Entry 8S7O (electron microscopy, 2.80 A resolution); this record covers chains A and C of the 6 polymer chains in the assembly.

Chain A (and C):
Molecule: DNA gyrase subunit A
Organism: Mycobacterium tuberculosis
Notes: EC 5.6.2.2; chain C of this document is another copy of the same molecule, construct and numbering; everything in this record applies to it too
UniProt: P9WG47 (GYRA_MYCTU); numbering as in UniProt (aligned over 2-838)
Amino-acid sequence (837 residues; row label = number of the first residue in the row):
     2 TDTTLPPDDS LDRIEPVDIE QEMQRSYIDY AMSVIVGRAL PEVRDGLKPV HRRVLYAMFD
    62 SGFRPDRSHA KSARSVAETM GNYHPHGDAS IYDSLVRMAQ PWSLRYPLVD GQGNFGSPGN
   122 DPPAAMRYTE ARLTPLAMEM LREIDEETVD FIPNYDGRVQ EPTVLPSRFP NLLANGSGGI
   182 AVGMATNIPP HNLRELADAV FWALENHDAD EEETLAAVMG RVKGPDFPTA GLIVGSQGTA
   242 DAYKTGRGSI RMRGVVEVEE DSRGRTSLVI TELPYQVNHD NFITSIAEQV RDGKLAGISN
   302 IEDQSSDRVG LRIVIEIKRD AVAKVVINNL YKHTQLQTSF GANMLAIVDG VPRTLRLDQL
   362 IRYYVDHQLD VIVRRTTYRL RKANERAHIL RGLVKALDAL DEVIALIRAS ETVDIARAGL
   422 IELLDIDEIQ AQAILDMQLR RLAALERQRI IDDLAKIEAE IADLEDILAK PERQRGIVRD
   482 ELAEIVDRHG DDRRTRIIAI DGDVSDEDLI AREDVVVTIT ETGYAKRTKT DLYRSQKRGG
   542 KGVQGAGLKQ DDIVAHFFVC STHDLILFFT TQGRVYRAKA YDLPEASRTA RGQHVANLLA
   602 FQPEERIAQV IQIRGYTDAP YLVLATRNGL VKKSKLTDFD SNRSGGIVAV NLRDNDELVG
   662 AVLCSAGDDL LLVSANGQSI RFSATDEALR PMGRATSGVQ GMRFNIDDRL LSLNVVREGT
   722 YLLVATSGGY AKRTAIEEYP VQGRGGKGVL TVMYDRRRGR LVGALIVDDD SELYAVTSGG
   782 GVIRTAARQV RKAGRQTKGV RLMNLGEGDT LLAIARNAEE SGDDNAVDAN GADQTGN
Disordered / not traced: 2-14, 502-838
Sequence notes: conflict I501 (Ala in P9WG47)
Small-molecule neighbours: A1H5Q (6-[[2-[1-(6-methoxy-1,5-naphthyridin-4-yl)-1,2,3-triazol-4-yl]ethylamino]methyl]-4H-1,4-benzothiazin-3-one): A74, M81, D89, M127, R128
Swiss-Prot annotation at these positions:
  - motif: Q537 to G543 (GyrA-box), Q743 to G749 (GyrA-box-1)
  - active site: Y129 (O-(5'-phospho-DNA)-tyrosine intermediate)
  - binding site (Ca(2+)): D504, S506, E508, D515
  - modified residue: T2 (N-acetylthreonine)

How chain A and chain C interact:
Pairs across the interface (53):
  A74(A) with A78(C)
  R75(A) with A78(C); R159(C)
  A78(A) with A74(C); R75(C); A78(C), hydrophobic
  M81(A) with R128(C)
  P86(A) with R128(C)
  H87(A) with R128(C)
  R128(A) with M81(C); G88(C)
  R159(A) with R75(C)
  L401(A) with R409(C)
  D402(A) with R409(C), salt bridge
  I408(A) with L440(C); L443(C), hydrophobic; A444(C)
  R409(A) with L401(C), hydrogen bond (side chain-backbone); D402(C); I405(C); L443(C); A445(C); R448(C), hydrogen bond (backbone-side chain)
  S411(A) with A444(C); A445(C)
  E412(A) with L446(C), hydrogen bond (backbone-backbone)
  V414(A) with R441(C); E447(C)
  I435(A) with L440(C)
  L436(A) with Q439(C); L440(C), hydrogen bond (backbone-backbone); R441(C), hydrogen bond (backbone-backbone)
  D437(A) with Q439(C), hydrogen bond (backbone-side chain); R441(C), salt bridge
  M438(A) with L440(C), hydrogen bond (backbone-backbone)
  Q439(A) with D437(C), hydrogen bond (side chain-backbone); Q439(C)
  L440(A) with I408(C); I435(C); L436(C); M438(C), hydrogen bond (backbone-backbone); L440(C), hydrophobic
  R441(A) with V414(C); L436(C), hydrogen bond (backbone-backbone); D437(C), salt bridge
  L443(A) with I408(C); R409(C)
  A444(A) with I408(C); S411(C)
  A445(A) with S411(C), hydrogen bond (backbone-backbone); E412(C)
  L446(A) with E412(C), hydrogen bond (backbone-backbone); T413(C)
Also at the interface, not in a pair above, chain A (35 interface residues in all): G82, N83, G88, D89, I405, T413, Q433, E447, R448
Also at the interface, not in a pair above, chain C (35 interface residues in all): K72, E79, G82, N83, P86, H87

Summary:
The chain A/chain C interface involves 35 residues from each chain, with 12 hydrogen bonds and 3 salt bridges.
Among the polar pairs are D402(A)-R409(C), D437(A)-R441(C) and R409(A)-L401(C). Ligands of chain A: compound
A1H5Q.
Both chains are DNA gyrase subunit A (Mycobacterium tuberculosis). Entry 8S7O (M. tuberculosis gyrase
holocomplex with 150 bp DNA and BDM71403) was determined by electron microscopy.
